Entry 8FO9 (electron microscopy, 3.48 A resolution); this record covers chains A and E of the 6 polymer chains in the assembly.

== Chain A (and E) ==
Molecule: Leucine-rich repeat serine/threonine-protein kinase 2
Organism: Homo sapiens
Notes: EC 2.7.11.1, 3.6.5.-; chain E of this document is another copy of the same molecule, construct and numbering; everything in this record applies to it too
Reference sequence: Q5S007 (LRRK2_HUMAN); numbering as in UniProt (aligned over 1-2527)
Sequence (2527 residues; row label = number of the first residue in the row):
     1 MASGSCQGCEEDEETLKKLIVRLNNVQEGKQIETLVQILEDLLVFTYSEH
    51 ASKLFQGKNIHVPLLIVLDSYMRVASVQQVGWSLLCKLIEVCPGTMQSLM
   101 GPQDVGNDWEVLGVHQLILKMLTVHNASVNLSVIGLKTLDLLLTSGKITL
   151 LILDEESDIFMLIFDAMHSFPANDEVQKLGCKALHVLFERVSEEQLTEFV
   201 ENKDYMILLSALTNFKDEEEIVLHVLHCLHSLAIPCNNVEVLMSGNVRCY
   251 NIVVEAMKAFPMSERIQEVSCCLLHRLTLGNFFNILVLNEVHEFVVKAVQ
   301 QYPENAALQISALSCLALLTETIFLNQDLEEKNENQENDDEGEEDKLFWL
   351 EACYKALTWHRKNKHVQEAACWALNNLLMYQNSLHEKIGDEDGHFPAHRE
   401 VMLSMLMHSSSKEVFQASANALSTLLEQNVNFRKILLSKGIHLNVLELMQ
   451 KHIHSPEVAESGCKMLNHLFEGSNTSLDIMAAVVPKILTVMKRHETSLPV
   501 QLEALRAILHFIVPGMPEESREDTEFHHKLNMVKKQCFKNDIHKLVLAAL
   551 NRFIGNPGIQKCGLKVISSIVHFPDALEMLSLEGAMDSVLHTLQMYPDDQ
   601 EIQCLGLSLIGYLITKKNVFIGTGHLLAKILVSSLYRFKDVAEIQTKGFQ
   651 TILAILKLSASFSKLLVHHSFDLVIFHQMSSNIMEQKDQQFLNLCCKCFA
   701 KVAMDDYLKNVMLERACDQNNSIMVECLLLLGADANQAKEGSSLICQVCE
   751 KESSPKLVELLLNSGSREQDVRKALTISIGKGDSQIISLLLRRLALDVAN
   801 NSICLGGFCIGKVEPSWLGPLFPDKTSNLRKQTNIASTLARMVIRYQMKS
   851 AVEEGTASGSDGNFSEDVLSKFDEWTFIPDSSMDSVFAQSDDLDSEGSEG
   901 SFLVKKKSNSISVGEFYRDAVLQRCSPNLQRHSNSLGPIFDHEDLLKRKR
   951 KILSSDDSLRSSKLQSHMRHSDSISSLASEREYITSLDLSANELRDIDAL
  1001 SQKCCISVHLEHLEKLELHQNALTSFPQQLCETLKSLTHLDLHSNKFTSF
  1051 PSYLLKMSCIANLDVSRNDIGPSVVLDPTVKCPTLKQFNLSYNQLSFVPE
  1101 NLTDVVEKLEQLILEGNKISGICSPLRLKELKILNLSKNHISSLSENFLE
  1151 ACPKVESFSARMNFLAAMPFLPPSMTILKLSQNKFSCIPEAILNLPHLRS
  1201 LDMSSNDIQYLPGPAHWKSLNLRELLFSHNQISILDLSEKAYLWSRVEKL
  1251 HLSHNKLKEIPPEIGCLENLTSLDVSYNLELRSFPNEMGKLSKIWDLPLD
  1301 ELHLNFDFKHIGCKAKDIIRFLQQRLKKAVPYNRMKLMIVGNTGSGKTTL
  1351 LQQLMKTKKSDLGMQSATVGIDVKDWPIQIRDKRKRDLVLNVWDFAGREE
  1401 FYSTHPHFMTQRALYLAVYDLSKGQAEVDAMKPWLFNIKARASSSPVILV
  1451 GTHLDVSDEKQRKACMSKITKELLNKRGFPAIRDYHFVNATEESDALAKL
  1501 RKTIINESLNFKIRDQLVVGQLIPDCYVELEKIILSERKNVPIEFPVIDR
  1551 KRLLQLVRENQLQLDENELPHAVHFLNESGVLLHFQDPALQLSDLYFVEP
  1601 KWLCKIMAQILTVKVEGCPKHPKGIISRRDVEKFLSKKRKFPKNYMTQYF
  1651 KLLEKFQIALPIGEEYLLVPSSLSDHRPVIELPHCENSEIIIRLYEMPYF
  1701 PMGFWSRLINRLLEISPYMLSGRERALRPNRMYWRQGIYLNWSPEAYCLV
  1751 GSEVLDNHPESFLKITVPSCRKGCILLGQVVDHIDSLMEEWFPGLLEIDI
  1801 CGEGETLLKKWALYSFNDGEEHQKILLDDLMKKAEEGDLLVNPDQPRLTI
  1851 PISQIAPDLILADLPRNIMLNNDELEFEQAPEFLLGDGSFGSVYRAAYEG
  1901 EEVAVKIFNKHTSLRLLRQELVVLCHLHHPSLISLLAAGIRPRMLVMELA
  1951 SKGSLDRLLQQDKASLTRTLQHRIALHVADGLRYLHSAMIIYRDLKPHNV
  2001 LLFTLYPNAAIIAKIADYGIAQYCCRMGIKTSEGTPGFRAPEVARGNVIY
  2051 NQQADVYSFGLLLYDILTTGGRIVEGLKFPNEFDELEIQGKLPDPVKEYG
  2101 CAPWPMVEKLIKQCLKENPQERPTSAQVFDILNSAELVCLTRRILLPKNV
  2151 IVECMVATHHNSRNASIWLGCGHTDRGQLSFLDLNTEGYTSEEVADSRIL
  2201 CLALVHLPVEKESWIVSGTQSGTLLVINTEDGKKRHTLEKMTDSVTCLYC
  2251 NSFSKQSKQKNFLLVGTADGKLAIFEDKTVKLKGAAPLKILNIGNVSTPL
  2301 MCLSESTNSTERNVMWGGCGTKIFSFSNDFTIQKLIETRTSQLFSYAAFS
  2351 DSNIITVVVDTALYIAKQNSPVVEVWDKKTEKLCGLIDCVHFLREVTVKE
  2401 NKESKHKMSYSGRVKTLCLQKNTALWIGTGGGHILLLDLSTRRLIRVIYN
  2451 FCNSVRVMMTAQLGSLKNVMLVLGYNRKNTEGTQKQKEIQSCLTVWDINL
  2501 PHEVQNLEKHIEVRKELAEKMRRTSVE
Not modelled in the structure: 1-1328, 1357-1363, 1653-1657, 2254-2258, 2400-2408 (chain E: 1-11, 102-112, 168-171, 326-343, 514-524, 855-980, 1458-1462, 1631-1641, 1660-1667, 1721-1725, 2028-2030, 2254-2259, 2397-2409, 2479-2486)
Sequence notes: conflict His-50 (Arg in Q5S007), Thr-1647 (Ser in Q5S007), Thr-2397 (Met in Q5S007)
Residues lining bound ligands:
  - ATP (adenosine-5'-triphosphate): Leu-1885, Gly-1886, Asp-1887, Val-1893, Arg-1895, Ala-1904, Ile-1933, Met-1947, Glu-1948, Leu-1949, Ala-1950, Ser-1951, Gly-1953, Ser-1954, Arg-1957, His-1998, Asn-1999, Leu-2001, Ala-2016, Asp-2017
  - GDP (guanosine-5'-diphosphate): Asn-1342, Thr-1343, Gly-1344, Ser-1345, Gly-1346, Lys-1347, Thr-1348, Thr-1349, Gln-1365, Ser-1366, Ala-1367, Thr-1368, Phe-1395, Ala-1396, Gly-1397, Arg-1398, His-1453, Ala-1490
Curated features (UniProtKB/Swiss-Prot):
  - active site: Asp-1994 (Proton acceptor)
  - binding site (GTP): Gly-1341 to Thr-1348, Asn-2295 to Thr-2298
  - binding site (ATP): Leu-1885, Asp-1887, Gly-1888, Gly-1891, Val-1893, Ala-1904, Lys-1906, Met-1947, Glu-1948, Ala-1950, Ser-1954, Arg-1957, His-1998, Leu-2001, Ala-2016, Asp-2017
  - modified residue (Phosphoserine): Ser-910, Ser-935, Ser-955, Ser-973, Ser-1292, Ser-1444
  - natural variant: Met-712 (M712V: In PARK8), Arg-793 (R793M: In PARK8; uncertain significance), Gln-930 (Q930R: In PARK8; uncertain significance), Arg-1067 (R1067Q: In PARK8), Ser-1096 (S1096C: In PARK8; uncertain significance), Ile-1122 (I1122V: In PARK8), Ser-1228 (S1228T: In PARK8), Lys-1359 (K1359I: Found in a renal cell carcinoma sample), Ile-1371 (I1371V: In PARK8; uncertain significance), Arg-1441 (R1441C: In PARK8; R1441G: In PARK8; R1441H: In PARK8), Arg-1514 (R1514Q: In PARK8; uncertain significance), Pro-1542 (P1542S: In PARK8; uncertain significance), 24 further natural variant entries in UniProt
  - mutagenesis: Arg-399 (R399E: Reduces membrane localization and abolishes interaction with RAB29/RAB7L1. Impairs RAB29-stimulated kinase activity on RAB10, RAB29 and LRRK2), Leu-403 (L403E: Reduces membrane localization and abolishes interaction with RAB29/RAB7L1. Impairs RAB29-stimulated kinase activity on RAB10, RAB29 and LRRK2), Cys-727 (C727D: Decreased kinase activity. Loss of RAB29-mediated activation and autophosphorylation of S-910, S-935, S-955, S-973 and S-1292. Decreased membrane association ...), Leu-728 (L728D: Decreased kinase activity. Loss of RAB29-mediated activation and autophosphorylation of S-910, S-935, S-955, S-973 and S-1292. Decreased membrane association ...), Leu-729 (L729D: Decreased kinase activity. Loss of RAB29-mediated activation and autophosphorylation of S-910, S-935, S-955, S-973 and S-1292. Decreased membrane association ...), Leu-760 (L760D: Decreased kinase activity and loss of RAB29-mediated activation), Leu-761 (L761D: Decreased kinase activity and loss of RAB29-mediated activation), Leu-762 (L762D: Decreased kinase activity and loss of RAB29-mediated activation), Leu-789 (L789D: No effect on kinase activity and RAB29-mediated activation), Leu-790 (L790D: No effect on kinase activity and RAB29-mediated activation), Leu-791 (L791D: No effect on kinase activity and RAB29-mediated activation), Thr-1343 (T1343G: Decreased kinase activity; when associated with Q-1398), 21 further mutagenesis entries in UniProt
Reported in the primary citation:
  - contacts within the chain: Lys-1906/Glu-1920 (salt bridge), Leu-1924/Tyr-2018, Leu-1924/Leu-1935, Tyr-1992/Tyr-2018
  - conformationally variable residues (helix shift, side-chain flip): Ala-1426 to Leu-1449, Tyr-1699, Tyr-2018, Ile-2020
  - binding site for ATP: Asp-2017
  - mutagenesis - P1588A, N1710A, W1791A: decreased catalytic activity on Rab29
  - mutagenesis - W1791A: abolished catalytic activity on in the absence of Rab29
  - disease-associated variants - N1437H, R1441C, R1441G, R1441H, Y1699C, S1761R, G2019S, I2020T: increased catalytic activity (citing earlier work)
  - post-translational modification sites: Ser-1292 (citing earlier work)

== How chain A and chain E interact ==
Residue-residue contacts (20; chain A residue first):
  Arg-1381(A) / Glu-156(E)
  Asp-2175(A) / Leu-582(E)
  Leu-2200(A) / Phe-620(E)  hydrophobic
  Gln-2220(A) / Phe-620(E)
  Ser-2244(A) / Phe-620(E)
  Met-2301(A) / Ile-621(E)  hydrophobic
  Thr-2321(A) / Lys-664(E)
  Arg-2339(A) / Lys-664(E)
  Arg-2339(A) / Tyr-707(E)
  Leu-2343(A) / Glu-740(E)
  Phe-2344(A) / Lys-739(E)
  Ala-2347(A) / His-668(E)
  Ala-2348(A) / His-668(E)  hydrogen bond (backbone-side chain)
  Asp-2351(A) / Lys-664(E)
  Asp-2351(A) / His-668(E)
  Gln-2368(A) / Ile-621(E)
  Gln-2368(A) / Thr-623(E)
  Asn-2369(A) / His-625(E)  hydrogen bond
  Gln-2484(A) / Asn-551(E)
  Gln-2484(A) / His-591(E)
Also at the interface, not in a pair above, chain A (21 interface residues in all): Thr-2246, Pro-2299, Gln-2342, Asn-2353, Thr-2483
Also at the interface, not in a pair above, chain E (18 interface residues in all): Asp-587, Lys-617, Gly-622, Asp-705, Leu-708

== Summary ==
The interface between chain A and chain E involves 21 residues on one side and 18 on the other, with 2
hydrogen bonds. Polar pairs include Ala-2348(A)/His-668(E) and Asn-2369(A)/His-625(E). From the paper: a
binding site for ATP at Asp-2017(A); N1437H, R1441C and R1441G of chain A, among others, increase catalytic
activity; 11 substitutions were tested in all.
Both chains are Leucine-rich repeat serine/threonine-protein kinase 2 (Homo sapiens). Entry 8FO9 (Cryo-EM
structure of Rab29-LRRK2 complex in the LRRK2 tetramer state) was determined by electron microscopy (same
publication as 8FO2, 8FO8 and 8SMC).
